PDB entry 6OF4 | electron microscopy, 3.20 A resolution | chains A and D of the 4 polymer chains in the assembly

Chain A (and D):
Name: Ribonuclease
From: Chaetomium thermophilum (strain DSM 1495 / CBS 144.50 / IMI 039719)
Notes: chain D of this document is another copy of the same molecule, construct and numbering; everything in this record applies to it too
UniProtKB: G0SGE9 (G0SGE9_CHATD); numbering as in UniProt (aligned over 1-363)
Chain sequence (391 residues; each row starts with the number of its first residue; numbers below 1 keep their minus sign (Met-27 is residue -27)):
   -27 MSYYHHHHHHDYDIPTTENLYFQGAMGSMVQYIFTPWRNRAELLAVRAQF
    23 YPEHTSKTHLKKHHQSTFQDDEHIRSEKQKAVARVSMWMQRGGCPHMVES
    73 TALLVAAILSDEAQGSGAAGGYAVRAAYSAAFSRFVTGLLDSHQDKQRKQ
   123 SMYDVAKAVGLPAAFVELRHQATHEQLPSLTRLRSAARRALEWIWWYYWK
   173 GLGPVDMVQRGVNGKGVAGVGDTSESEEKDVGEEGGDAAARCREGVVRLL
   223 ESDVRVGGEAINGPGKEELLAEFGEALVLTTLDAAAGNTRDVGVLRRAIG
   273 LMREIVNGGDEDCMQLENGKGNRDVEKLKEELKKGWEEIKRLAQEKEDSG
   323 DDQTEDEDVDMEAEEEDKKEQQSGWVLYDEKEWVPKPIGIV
Unresolved in the structure: -27 to 0, 29-39, 118-121, 179-343
Differences from the reference sequence: initiating methionine (-27); expression tag (-26 to 0)
From the paper describing this entry:
  - catalytic residues: His142 (proposed by the authors, not directly observed)

How chain A and chain D interact:
Pairs across the interface - 23 pairs, chain A then chain D:
  Val54(A) - Tyr94(D)  hydrophobic
  Ser58(A) - Arg97(D)
  Gln62(A) - Gln148(D)
  Leu75(A) - Tyr94(D)  hydrophobic
  Leu75(A) - Leu149(D)  hydrophobic
  Gly89(A) - Gly89(D)
  Tyr94(A) - Val54(D)  hydrophobic
  Tyr94(A) - Leu75(D)  hydrophobic
  Arg97(A) - Ser58(D)
  Ala98(A) - Ala102(D)
  Ser101(A) - Ala102(D)
  Ala102(A) - Ala98(D)
  Ala102(A) - Ser101(D)
  Arg106(A) - Thr145(D)  hydrogen bond (side chain-backbone)
  Arg106(A) - His146(D)  hydrogen bond (side chain-backbone)
  Arg106(A) - Glu147(D)  hydrogen bond (side chain-backbone)
  Thr109(A) - His146(D)
  Thr145(A) - Arg106(D)  hydrogen bond (backbone-side chain)
  His146(A) - Arg106(D)  hydrogen bond (backbone-side chain)
  His146(A) - Thr109(D)
  Glu147(A) - Arg106(D)  hydrogen bond (backbone-side chain)
  Gln148(A) - Gln62(D)
  Leu149(A) - Leu75(D)  hydrophobic
Interface residues without a listed pair, chain A (27 interface residues in all): Gln51, Met61, Glu71, Ala74, Ala78, Ser82, Ser88, Ala90, Ala95, Ala99
Interface residues without a listed pair, chain D (27 interface residues in all): Met61, Glu71, Ala74, Ala78, Ser82, Ala85, Ala90, Gly92, Ala95, Ala99

Overview:
The chain A/chain D interface involves 27 residues from each chain; the contacts include 6 hydrogen bonds.
Polar contacts include Arg106(A)-Thr145(D), Arg106(A)-His146(D) and Arg106(A)-Glu147(D). From the paper: the
catalytic residue His142(A).
Chain A and chain D are both Ribonuclease (Chaetomium thermophilum (strain DSM 1495 / CBS 144.50 / IMI
039719)); the structure, Precursor ribosomal RNA processing complex, apo-state, was determined by electron
microscopy together with 6OF2 and 6OF3 from the same study.
